7YHS - chains G and N of the 13 polymer chains in the assembly; structure by electron microscopy, 3.37 A resolution.

# Chain G
Protein: CRISPR-associated protein Csy3
Organism: Pseudomonas aeruginosa
UniProtKB: A0A659BSG0 (A0A659BSG0_PSEAI); residues 20-361 here correspond to UniProt positions 1-342 (UniProt number = residue number - 19)
Chain sequence (342 residues; row label = number of the first residue in the row):
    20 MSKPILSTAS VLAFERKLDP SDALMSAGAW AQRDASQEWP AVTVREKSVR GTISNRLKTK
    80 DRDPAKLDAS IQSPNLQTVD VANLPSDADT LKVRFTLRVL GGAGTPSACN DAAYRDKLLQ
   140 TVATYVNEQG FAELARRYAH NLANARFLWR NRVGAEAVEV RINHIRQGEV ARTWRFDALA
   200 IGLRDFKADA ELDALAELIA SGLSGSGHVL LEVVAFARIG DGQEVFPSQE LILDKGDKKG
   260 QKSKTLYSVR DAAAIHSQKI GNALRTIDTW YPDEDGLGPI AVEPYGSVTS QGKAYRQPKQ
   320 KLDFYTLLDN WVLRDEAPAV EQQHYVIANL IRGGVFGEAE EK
Unresolved in the structure: 20-23, 359-361

# Chain N
Molecule: 54-nt DNA strand
Organism: Pseudomonas aeruginosa
Sequence (54 nucleotides; each row starts with the number of its first residue; numbers below 1 keep their minus sign (DG-9 is residue -9)):
    -9 GGAAGCCATC CAGGTAGACG CGGACATCAA GCCCGCCGTG AAGGTGCAGC TGCT
Unresolved in the structure: -9 to 5

# How chain G and chain N interact
Pairs across the interface (20):
  Ser29(G) - DC24(N)  hydrogen bond to the phosphate
  Ser29(G) - DG25(N)  hydrogen bond to the phosphate
  Val30(G) - DC24(N)  base contact
  Val30(G) - DG25(N)  base contact
  Asn74(G) - DA16(N)  hydrogen bond to the sugar
  Asn74(G) - DT17(N)  base contact
  Arg75(G) - DT17(N)  sugar contact
  Lys77(G) - DC18(N)  phosphate contact
  Ser92(G) - DA14(N)  sugar contact
  Pro93(G) - DA14(N)  sugar contact
  Asn94(G) - DC15(N)  sugar contact
  Leu95(G) - DA14(N)  base contact
  Leu95(G) - DC15(N)  base contact
  Gln96(G) - DC15(N)  hydrogen bond to the phosphate
  Gln96(G) - DA16(N)  base contact
  Lys258(G) - DA16(N)  phosphate contact
  Ser262(G) - DA16(N)  base contact
  Val354(G) - DC23(N)  base contact
  Ala358(G) - DC24(N)  phosphate contact
  Ala358(G) - DG25(N)  phosphate contact
Other interface residues (no listed pair), chain G (18 interface residues in all): Asn129, Leu252, Gly356, Glu357
Other interface residues (no listed pair), chain N (9 interface residues in all): DG21

# Summary
Chain G and chain N form an interface of 18 and 9 residues respectively, with 4 hydrogen bonds. Polar contacts
include Asn74(G)-DA16(N), Ser29(G)-DC24(N) and Ser29(G)-DG25(N).
Chain G is CRISPR-associated protein Csy3 and chain N is a 54-nt DNA strand, both from Pseudomonas aeruginosa;
the structure, Structure of Csy-AcrIF4-dsDNA, was determined by electron microscopy.
